Entry 4A3K (X-ray diffraction, 3.50 A resolution); this record covers chains D and G of the 15 polymer chains in the assembly.

== Chain D ==
Protein: DNA-directed RNA polymerase II subunit RPB4
Organism: Saccharomyces cerevisiae
UniProt: P20433 (RPB4_YEAST); numbering as in UniProt (aligned over 1-221)
Amino-acid sequence (221 residues; each row starts with the number of its first residue):
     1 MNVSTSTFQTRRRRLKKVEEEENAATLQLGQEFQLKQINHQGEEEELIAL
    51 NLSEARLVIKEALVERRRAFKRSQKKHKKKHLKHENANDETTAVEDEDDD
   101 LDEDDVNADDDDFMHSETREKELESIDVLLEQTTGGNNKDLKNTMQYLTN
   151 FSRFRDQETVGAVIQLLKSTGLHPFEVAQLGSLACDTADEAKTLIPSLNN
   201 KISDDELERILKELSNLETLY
Not modelled in the structure: 1-2, 77-117
Swiss-Prot annotation at these positions:
  - modified residue: Met1 (N-acetylmethionine), Thr91 (Phosphothreonine), Thr92 (Phosphothreonine)

== Chain G ==
Protein: RPB7, DNA-directed RNA polymerase II subunit RPB7
Organism: Saccharomyces cerevisiae
UniProt: P34087 (RPB7_YEAST); residue numbers follow UniProt; this construct covers 1-171
Amino-acid sequence (171 residues; each row starts with the number of its first residue):
     1 MFFIKDLSLNITLHPSFFGPRMKQYLKTKLLEEVEGSCTGKFGYILCVLD
    51 YDNIDIQRGRILPTDGSAEFNVKYRAVVFKPFKGEVVDGTVVSCSQHGFE
   101 VQVGPMKVFVTKHLMPQDLTFNAGSNPPSYQSSEDVITIKSRIRVKIEGC
   151 ISQVSSIHAIGSIKEDYLGAI
Swiss-Prot annotation at these positions:
  - mutagenesis: Val108 to His113 (Lowers nucleic-acid binding of RPB4-RPB7 by 10-fold; no effect on association with Pol II core complex; abolishes transcriptional activity of Pol II), Ile151 to His158 (No effect on nucleic-acid binding of RPB4-RPB7 and on association with Pol II core complex; abolishes transcriptional activity of Pol II)

== How chain D and chain G interact ==
Pairs across the interface (105):
  Val3(D) - Leu9(G)
  Val3(D) - Asn10(G)
  Val3(D) - Glu33(G)
  Ser4(D) - Leu9(G)
  Ser4(D) - Thr39(G)
  Thr5(D) - Leu7(G)
  Thr5(D) - Ser8(G)
  Thr5(D) - Leu9(G)
  Thr5(D) - Val34(G)
  Thr5(D) - Phe42(G)
  Thr5(D) - Tyr74(G)
  Ser6(D) - Leu7(G)
  Ser6(D) - Ser8(G)  hydrogen bond (backbone-backbone)
  Thr7(D) - Lys5(G)
  Thr7(D) - Asp6(G)
  Thr7(D) - Leu7(G)
  Thr7(D) - Phe42(G)
  Phe8(D) - Lys5(G)
  Phe8(D) - Asp6(G)
  Gln9(D) - Lys5(G)
  Asn23(D) - Phe82(G)
  Asn23(D) - Lys83(G)
  Ala24(D) - Lys83(G)
  Leu29(D) - Phe82(G)  hydrophobic
  Gly30(D) - Phe82(G)
  Glu32(D) - Lys5(G)  hydrogen bond (backbone-side chain)
  Glu32(D) - Lys41(G)  salt bridge
  Glu32(D) - Phe42(G)
  Phe33(D) - Phe3(G)  hydrophobic
  Phe33(D) - Lys5(G)
  Phe33(D) - Lys41(G)
  Phe33(D) - Phe42(G)
  Phe33(D) - Lys80(G)
  Gln37(D) - Lys5(G)
  Asn39(D) - Asp6(G)
  His40(D) - Asp6(G)  salt bridge
  His40(D) - Lys73(G)  hydrogen bond
  Glu45(D) - Asp6(G)
  Glu45(D) - Arg75(G)  salt bridge
  Leu47(D) - Phe3(G)  hydrophobic
  Ile48(D) - Phe2(G)
  Ile48(D) - Phe3(G)
  Ile48(D) - Ile4(G)  hydrogen bond (backbone-backbone)
  Ala49(D) - Phe2(G)
  Ala49(D) - Phe3(G)  hydrophobic
  Leu50(D) - Met1(G)  hydrogen bond (backbone-backbone)
  Leu50(D) - Phe2(G)  hydrogen bond (backbone-backbone)
  Leu50(D) - Ile4(G)  hydrophobic
  Leu52(D) - Phe2(G)  hydrophobic
  Val58(D) - Leu49(G)  hydrophobic
  Val58(D) - Val77(G)  hydrophobic
  Ile59(D) - Cys47(G)  hydrophobic
  Ile59(D) - Val77(G)  hydrophobic
  Ala62(D) - Leu49(G)  hydrophobic
  Glu65(D) - Asp52(G)
  Arg66(D) - Glu35(G)  salt bridge
  Arg66(D) - Cys47(G)
  Arg66(D) - Val48(G)  hydrogen bond (side chain-backbone)
  Ala69(D) - Asp52(G)
  Phe70(D) - Tyr51(G)  hydrophobic
  Arg72(D) - Asp52(G)  salt bridge
  Ser73(D) - Arg21(G)  hydrogen bond (backbone-side chain)
  Ser73(D) - Gln24(G)
  Lys76(D) - Arg21(G)  hydrogen bond (backbone-side chain)
  Thr134(D) - Glu35(G)
  Asn138(D) - Glu35(G)
  Asn138(D) - Gly36(G)
  Asn138(D) - Leu46(G)  hydrogen bond (side chain-backbone)
  Asp140(D) - Gly36(G)
  Asp140(D) - Tyr44(G)
  Asp140(D) - Leu46(G)
  Asp140(D) - Pro105(G)
  Leu141(D) - Leu46(G)
  Asn143(D) - Gln102(G)
  Asn143(D) - Gly104(G)
  Thr144(D) - Phe2(G)
  Thr144(D) - Leu46(G)
  Thr144(D) - Gly104(G)
  Thr144(D) - Pro105(G)
  Tyr147(D) - Asp88(G)  hydrogen bond (side chain-backbone)
  Tyr147(D) - Gln102(G)
  Tyr147(D) - Val103(G)
  Tyr147(D) - Gly104(G)
  Leu148(D) - Phe2(G)  hydrophobic
  Asn150(D) - Arg142(G)  hydrogen bond (backbone-side chain)
  Phe151(D) - Gly89(G)
  Phe151(D) - Thr90(G)
  Phe151(D) - Arg142(G)
  Phe175(D) - Met1(G)
  Phe175(D) - Glu85(G)
  Gln179(D) - Val86(G)  hydrogen bond (side chain-backbone)
  Leu183(D) - Val86(G)
  Leu183(D) - Asp88(G)
  Leu183(D) - Arg144(G)
  Ala184(D) - Arg144(G)  hydrogen bond (backbone-side chain)
  Thr187(D) - Tyr167(G)
  Asp189(D) - Tyr167(G)  hydrogen bond
  Glu190(D) - Arg144(G)  salt bridge
  Glu190(D) - Tyr167(G)
  Thr193(D) - Asp166(G)
  Thr193(D) - Tyr167(G)
  Leu194(D) - Val86(G)
  Leu194(D) - Arg144(G)
  Leu194(D) - Tyr167(G)
  Leu194(D) - Leu168(G)  hydrophobic
Other interface residues (no listed pair), chain D (58 interface residues in all): Ala25, Gln31, Ile38, Ala55, Leu63, Ala178, Ser182
Other interface residues (no listed pair), chain G (52 interface residues in all): Leu31, Ser37, Asp50, Val78, Gly84

== Summary ==
58 residues of chain D and 52 residues of chain G are in contact; the contacts include 15 hydrogen bonds and 6
salt bridges. Among the polar pairs are Glu32(D)-Lys41(G), His40(D)-Asp6(G) and Glu45(D)-Arg75(G). From
UniProt: 14 mutagenesis sites on chain G.
Chain D is DNA-directed RNA polymerase II subunit RPB4 and chain G is RPB7, DNA-directed RNA polymerase II
subunit RPB7, both from Saccharomyces cerevisiae; the structure, RNA Polymerase II initial transcribing
complex with a 7nt DNA-RNA hybrid, was determined by X-ray diffraction (same publication as 4A3B, 4A3C, 4A3D,
4A3E, 4A3F, 4A3G and 4 further entries).
